Entry 1HVU (X-ray diffraction, 4.75 A resolution (low resolution: residue-level contacts below are approximate; hydrogen-bond / salt-bridge calls are withheld)); this record covers chains A and B of the 3 polymer chains in the assembly.

Chain A:
Name: Protein (HIV-1 reverse transcriptase)
Source organism: Human immunodeficiency virus 1
Notes: EC 2.7.7.49
UniProtKB: P03366 (POL_HV1B1); residues 1-554 here correspond to UniProt positions 599-1152 (UniProt number = residue number + 598)
Chain sequence (554 residues; row label = number of the first residue in the row):
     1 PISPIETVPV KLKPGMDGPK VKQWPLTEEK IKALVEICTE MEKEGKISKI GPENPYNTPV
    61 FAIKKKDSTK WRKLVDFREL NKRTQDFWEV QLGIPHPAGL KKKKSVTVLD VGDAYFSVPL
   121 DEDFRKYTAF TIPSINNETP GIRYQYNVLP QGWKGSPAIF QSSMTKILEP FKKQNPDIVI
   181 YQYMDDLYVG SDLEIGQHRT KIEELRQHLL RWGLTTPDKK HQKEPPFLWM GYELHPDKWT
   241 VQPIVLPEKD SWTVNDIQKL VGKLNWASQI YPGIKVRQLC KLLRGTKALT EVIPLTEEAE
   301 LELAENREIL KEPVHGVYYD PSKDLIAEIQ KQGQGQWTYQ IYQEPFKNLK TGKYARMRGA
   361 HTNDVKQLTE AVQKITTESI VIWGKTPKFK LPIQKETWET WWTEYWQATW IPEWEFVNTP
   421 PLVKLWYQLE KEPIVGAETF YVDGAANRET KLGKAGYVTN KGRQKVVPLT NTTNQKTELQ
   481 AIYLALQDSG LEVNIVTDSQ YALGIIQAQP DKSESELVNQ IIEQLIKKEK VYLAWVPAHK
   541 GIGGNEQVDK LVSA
Curated features (UniProtKB/Swiss-Prot):
  - binding site (Mg(2+)): D186
  - site: W402 (Essential for RT p66/p51 heterodimerization)

Chain B:
Name: Protein (HIV-1 reverse transcriptase)
Source organism: Human immunodeficiency virus 1
Notes: EC 2.7.7.49
UniProtKB: P03366 (POL_HV1B1); residues 5-427 here correspond to UniProt positions 603-1025 (UniProt number = residue number + 598)
Chain sequence (423 residues; each row starts with the number of its first residue):
     5 IETVPVKLKP GMDGPKVKQW PLTEEKIKAL VEICTEMEKE GKISKIGPEN PYNTPVFAIK
    65 KKDSTKWRKL VDFRELNKRT QDFWEVQLGI PHPAGLKKKK SVTVLDVGDA YFSVPLDEDF
   125 RKYTAFTIPS INNETPGIRY QYNVLPQGWK GSPAIFQSSM TKILEPFKKQ NPDIVIYQYM
   185 DDLYVGSDLE IGQHRTKIEE LRQHLLRWGL TTPDKKHQKE PPFLWMGYEL HPDKWTVQPI
   245 VLPEKDSWTV NDIQKLVGKL NWASQIYPGI KVRQLCKLLR GTKALTEVIP LTEEAELELA
   305 ENREILKEPV HGVYYDPSKD LIAEIQKQGQ GQWTYQIYQE PFKNLKTGKY ARMRGAHTND
   365 VKQLTEAVQK ITTESIVIWG KTPKFKLPIQ KETWETWWTE YWQATWIPEW EFVNTPPLVK
   425 LWY
Not modelled in the structure: 212-234
Curated features (UniProtKB/Swiss-Prot):
  - binding site (Mg(2+)): D186
  - site: W402 (Essential for RT p66/p51 heterodimerization)

Chain A / chain B interface:
Residue-residue contacts (29):
  P9(A) - E53(B)
  F87(A) - P52(B)
  W88(A) - P52(B)
  V90(A) - P140(B)
  V90(A) - G141(B)
  G93(A) - N137(B)
  I94(A) - N136(B)
  P95(A) - N136(B)
  P95(A) - N137(B)
  Y181(A) - E138(B)
  Q182(A) - E138(B)
  I380(A) - L26(B)
  V381(A) - N136(B)
  G384(A) - T27(B)
  G384(A) - E28(B)
  W406(A) - K331(B)
  Q407(A) - P392(B)
  A408(A) - D364(B)
  A408(A) - P392(B)
  T409(A) - D364(B)
  W410(A) - V365(B)
  T439(A) - A288(B)
  T439(A) - L289(B)
  N460(A) - T286(B)
  N460(A) - A288(B)
  G543(A) - L283(B)
  G543(A) - R284(B)
  G543(A) - G285(B)
  G544(A) - G285(B)
Interface residues without a listed pair, chain A (33 interface residues in all): D86, Q91, H96, A158, W383, T403, Y405, P433, I434, V435, T459, G541
Interface residues without a listed pair, chain B (31 interface residues in all): E29, N54, P55, T139, C280, K287, T290, G333, N363, L368, I393

Summary:
33 residues of chain A and 31 residues of chain B are in contact. Curated annotation (UniProt) lists
Mg2+-binding residue D186(A) on chain A; Mg2+-binding residue D186(B) on chain B.
Chain A is Protein (HIV-1 reverse transcriptase) and chain B is Protein (HIV-1 reverse transcriptase), both
from Human immunodeficiency virus 1; the structure, Human immunodeficiency virus type 1 reverse transcriptase
complexed with a 33-base nucleotide RNA pseudoknot, was determined by X-ray diffraction.
